Entry 5L65 (X-ray diffraction, 2.90 A resolution); this record covers chains V and W of the 28 polymer chains in the assembly.

Chain V:
Name: Proteasome subunit beta type-2
Organism: Saccharomyces cerevisiae (strain ATCC 204508 / S288c)
Notes: EC 3.4.25.1
UniProt: P25043 (PSB2_YEAST); residues 1-232 here correspond to UniProt positions 30-261 (UniProt number = residue number + 29)
Amino-acid sequence (232 residues; row label = number of the first residue in the row):
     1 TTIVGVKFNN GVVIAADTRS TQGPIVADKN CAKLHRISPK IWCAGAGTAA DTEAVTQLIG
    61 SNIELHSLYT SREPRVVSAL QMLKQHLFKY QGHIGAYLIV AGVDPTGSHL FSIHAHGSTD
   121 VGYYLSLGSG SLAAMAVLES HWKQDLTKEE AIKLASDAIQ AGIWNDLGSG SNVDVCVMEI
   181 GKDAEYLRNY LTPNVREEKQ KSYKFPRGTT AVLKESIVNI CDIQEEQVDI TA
Not modelled in the structure: 227-232
Covalently attached groups: CARFILZOMIB, bound form (3BV) linked to T1
Ligand contacts:
  - CARFILZOMIB, bound form (3BV; N-{(2S)-2-[(morpholin-4-ylacetyl)amino]-4-phenylbutanoyl}-L-leucyl-N-[(2R,3S,4S)-1,3-dihydroxy-2,6-dimethylheptan-4-yl]-L-phenylalaninamide), molecule 1: R19, S20, T21, Q22, A27, C31, K33, G45, A46, G47, T48, A49, T52, S129, G168
  - CARFILZOMIB, bound form (3BV), molecule 2: H114, H116, S118, D120
Swiss-Prot annotation at these positions:
  - active site: T1 (Nucleophile)

Chain W:
Name: Proteasome subunit beta type-3
Organism: Saccharomyces cerevisiae (strain ATCC 204508 / S288c)
Notes: EC 3.4.25.1
UniProt: P25451 (PSB3_YEAST); residues 0-204 here correspond to UniProt positions 1-205 (UniProt number = residue number + 1)
Amino-acid sequence (205 residues; row label = number of the first residue in the row; numbering starts at 0):
     0 MSDPSSINGG IVVAMTGKDC VAIACDLRLG SQSLGVSNKF EKIFHYGHVF LGITGLATDV
    60 TTLNEMFRYK TNLYKLKEER AIEPETFTQL VSSSLYERRF GPYFVGPVVA GINSKSGKPF
   120 IAGFDLIGCI DEAKDFIVSG TASDQLFGMC ESLYEPNLEP EDLFETISQA LLNAADRDAL
   180 SGWGAVVYII KKDEVVKRYL KMRQD
Not modelled in the structure: 0
Metal / ion sites: Mg2+: D204 (shared with 3 residues of chain K)
Ligand contacts: CARFILZOMIB, bound form (3BV; N-{(2S)-2-[(morpholin-4-ylacetyl)amino]-4-phenylbutanoyl}-L-leucyl-N-[(2R,3S,4S)-1,3-dihydroxy-2,6-dimethylheptan-4-yl]-L-phenylalaninamide): S4, R98, D124, L125, I126, C128
Swiss-Prot annotation at these positions:
  - modified residue: S30 (Phosphoserine)
  - cross-link: K69 (Glycyl lysine isopeptide (Lys-Gly) (interchain with G-Cter in ubiquitin))

Interface between chain V and chain W:
Residue-residue contacts (60; chain V residue first):
  I25(V) - D143(W)
  I25(V) - F146(W)  hydrophobic
  V26(V) - F146(W)
  A27(V) - D130(W)
  D28(V) - D130(W)
  K29(V) - E150(W)  salt bridge
  A49(V) - C128(W)  hydrophobic
  A50(V) - Y95(W)
  A50(V) - I126(W)  hydrophobic
  A50(V) - C128(W)
  D51(V) - Y95(W)  hydrogen bond
  D51(V) - R98(W)  salt bridge
  A54(V) - Y95(W)
  Y90(V) - F99(W)  hydrophobic
  H93(V) - R98(W)  hydrogen bond (backbone-side chain)
  H93(V) - F99(W)
  I94(V) - F99(W)  hydrophobic
  R196(V) - E150(W)  salt bridge
  K199(V) - E150(W)
  K199(V) - S151(W)
  K199(V) - Y153(W)  hydrogen bond (side chain-backbone)
  S202(V) - E154(W)  hydrogen bond
  Y203(V) - S151(W)
  Y203(V) - L152(W)  hydrophobic
  K204(V) - E154(W)
  K204(V) - D161(W)  salt bridge
  F205(V) - L152(W)  hydrophobic
  F205(V) - E164(W)
  F205(V) - Q168(W)
  R207(V) - E160(W)  salt bridge
  R207(V) - D161(W)  salt bridge
  G208(V) - E164(W)  hydrogen bond (backbone-side chain)
  T209(V) - E164(W)
  T210(V) - E164(W)  hydrogen bond
  T210(V) - S167(W)
  T210(V) - Q168(W)  hydrogen bond
  T210(V) - L199(W)
  A211(V) - L199(W)
  A211(V) - K200(W)  hydrogen bond (backbone-backbone)
  V212(V) - F163(W)  hydrophobic
  V212(V) - Y198(W)
  L213(V) - Y198(W)  hydrogen bond (backbone-backbone)
  L213(V) - L199(W)
  L213(V) - K200(W)
  K214(V) - K196(W)
  K214(V) - R197(W)
  K214(V) - Y198(W)  hydrogen bond (backbone-backbone)
  E215(V) - K196(W)
  E215(V) - R197(W)  salt bridge
  S216(V) - V194(W)
  S216(V) - V195(W)
  S216(V) - K196(W)  hydrogen bond (backbone-backbone)
  I217(V) - V194(W)
  V218(V) - H44(W)
  V218(V) - V194(W)  hydrogen bond (backbone-backbone)
  V218(V) - K196(W)
  N219(V) - H44(W)
  I220(V) - G46(W)
  I220(V) - V194(W)  hydrophobic
  D222(V) - K74(W)  salt bridge
Interface residues without a listed pair, chain V (35 interface residues in all): T48, P206
Interface residues without a listed pair, chain W (37 interface residues in all): H47, F49, D124, L157, E158, T165, L171, Y187

In short:
35 residues of chain V face 37 of chain W across their interface; the contacts include 12 hydrogen bonds and 8
salt bridges. Polar pairs include K29(V)-E150(W), D51(V)-R98(W) and R196(V)-E150(W). Bound to chain V:
CARFILZOMIB, bound form. Ligands of chain W: CARFILZOMIB, bound form.
Here chain V is Proteasome subunit beta type-2 and chain W is Proteasome subunit beta type-3, both from
Saccharomyces cerevisiae (strain ATCC 204508 / S288c). Entry 5L65 (Yeast 20S proteasome with mouse beta5i
(1-138) and mouse beta6 (97-111; 118-133) in complex with carfilzomib) was determined by X-ray diffraction,
deposited together with 5L52, 5L54, 5L55, 5L5A, 5L5B, 5L5D and 30 further entries.
